PDB entry 6J6G | electron microscopy, 3.20 A resolution | chains T and E of the 41 polymer chains in the assembly

[Chain T]
Molecule: Pre-mRNA-splicing factor BUD31
From: Saccharomyces cerevisiae (strain ATCC 204508 / S288c)
UniProt: P25337 (BUD31_YEAST); residue numbers follow UniProt; this construct covers 1-157
Amino-acid sequence (157 residues; numbered 1 to 157; the number before each row is that of its first residue):
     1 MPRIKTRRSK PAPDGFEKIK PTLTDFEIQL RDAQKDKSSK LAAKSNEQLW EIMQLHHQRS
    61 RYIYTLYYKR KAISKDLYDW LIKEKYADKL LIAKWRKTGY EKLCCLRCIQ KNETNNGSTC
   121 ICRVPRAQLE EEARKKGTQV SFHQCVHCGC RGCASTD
Ion coordination: Zn2+ site 1: Cys-104, Cys-105, Cys-108, Cys-148; Zn2+ site 2: Cys-104, Cys-122, Cys-150, Cys-153; Zn2+ site 3: Cys-108, Cys-120, Cys-122, Cys-145
UniProt features mapped onto this chain:
  - motif: Pro-2 to Pro-11 (Nuclear localization signal)

[Chain E]
Molecule: U6 snRNA
From: Saccharomyces cerevisiae S288c
Sequence (112 nucleotides; numbered 1 to 112; the number before each row is that of its first residue):
     1 GUUCGCGAAG UAACCCUUCG UGGACAUUUG GUCAAUUUGA AACAAUACAG AGAUGAUCAG
    61 CAGUUCCCCU GCAUAAGGAU GAACCGUUUU ACAAAGAGAU UUAUUUCGUU UU
Not modelled in the structure: 104-112
Ion coordination: Mg2+ site 1: C61, G77; Mg2+ site 2: G78, U80; Mg2+ site 3 near U80 (its only coordinating residue here); Mg2+ site 4 near G81 (its only coordinating residue here)
From the paper describing this entry:
  - Mg2+ coordination: G78, U80

[Chain T / chain E interface]
Residue-residue contacts (39):
  Lys-40(T) / A35(E)  sugar contact
  Leu-41(T) / A35(E)  base contact
  Ala-42(T) / A35(E)  hydrogen bond to the phosphate
  Thr-98(T) / G1(E)  hydrogen bond to the base
  Thr-98(T) / C25(E)  hydrogen bond to the sugar
  Gly-99(T) / C25(E)  hydrogen bond to the sugar
  Gly-99(T) / A26(E)  sugar contact
  Tyr-100(T) / A26(E)  sugar contact
  Glu-101(T) / G1(E)  hydrogen bond to the sugar
  Glu-101(T) / U2(E)  sugar contact
  Lys-102(T) / G1(E)  salt bridge to the phosphate
  Glu-113(T) / G30(E)  phosphate contact
  Thr-114(T) / U29(E)  phosphate contact
  Thr-114(T) / G30(E)  phosphate contact
  Asn-115(T) / G30(E)  hydrogen bond to the phosphate
  Asn-115(T) / G31(E)  hydrogen bond to the phosphate
  Asn-116(T) / U29(E)  phosphate contact
  Ser-118(T) / U28(E)  phosphate contact
  Ser-118(T) / U29(E)  phosphate contact
  Thr-119(T) / U27(E)  sugar contact
  Thr-119(T) / U28(E)  hydrogen bond to the phosphate
  Thr-119(T) / U29(E)  sugar contact
  Cys-120(T) / U29(E)  sugar contact
  Ile-121(T) / U28(E)  base contact
  Ile-121(T) / U29(E)  hydrogen bond to the sugar
  Arg-123(T) / A26(E)  hydrogen bond to the sugar
  Val-124(T) / U27(E)  sugar contact
  Val-124(T) / U28(E)  sugar contact
  Pro-125(T) / U27(E)  base contact
  Gln-128(T) / U27(E)  base contact
  Gln-128(T) / U28(E)  base contact
  Leu-129(T) / U28(E)  base contact
  Glu-132(T) / U28(E)  base contact
  Cys-145(T) / U29(E)  base contact
  Val-146(T) / U29(E)  hydrogen bond to the base
  Val-146(T) / G30(E)  sugar contact
  His-147(T) / U29(E)  hydrogen bond to the sugar
  Ser-155(T) / G1(E)  base contact
  Thr-156(T) / G1(E)  base contact
Also at the interface, not in a pair above, chain T (31 interface residues in all): Ala-43, Lys-69, Phe-142, Gln-144
Also at the interface, not in a pair above, chain E (11 interface residues in all): U36

[In short]
31 residues of chain T face 11 of chain E across their interface; the contacts include 12 hydrogen bonds and 1
salt bridge. Among the polar pairs are Thr-98(T)/G1(E), Val-146(T)/U29(E) and Thr-98(T)/C25(E). The Zn2+ site
1 is built by Cys-104(T), Cys-105(T), Cys-108(T) and Cys-148(T). From the paper: Mg2+ coordination by G78(E)
and U80(E).
Chain T is Pre-mRNA-splicing factor BUD31 (Saccharomyces cerevisiae (strain ATCC 204508 / S288c)) and chain E
is U6 snRNA (Saccharomyces cerevisiae S288c); the structure, Cryo-EM structure of the yeast B*-a2 complex at
an average resolution of 3.2 angstrom, was determined by electron microscopy together with 6J6H, 6J6N and 6J6Q
from the same study.
